Entry 8E9I (electron microscopy, 2.80 A resolution); this record covers chains G and F of the 15 polymer chains in the assembly.

Chain G:
Protein: NADH-quinone oxidoreductase subunit G
Organism: Mycolicibacterium smegmatis MC2 155
Notes: EC 7.1.1.-
UniProt: A0QU30 (A0QU30_MYCS2); residue numbers follow UniProt; this construct covers 1-794
Amino-acid sequence (794 residues; row label = number of the first residue in the row):
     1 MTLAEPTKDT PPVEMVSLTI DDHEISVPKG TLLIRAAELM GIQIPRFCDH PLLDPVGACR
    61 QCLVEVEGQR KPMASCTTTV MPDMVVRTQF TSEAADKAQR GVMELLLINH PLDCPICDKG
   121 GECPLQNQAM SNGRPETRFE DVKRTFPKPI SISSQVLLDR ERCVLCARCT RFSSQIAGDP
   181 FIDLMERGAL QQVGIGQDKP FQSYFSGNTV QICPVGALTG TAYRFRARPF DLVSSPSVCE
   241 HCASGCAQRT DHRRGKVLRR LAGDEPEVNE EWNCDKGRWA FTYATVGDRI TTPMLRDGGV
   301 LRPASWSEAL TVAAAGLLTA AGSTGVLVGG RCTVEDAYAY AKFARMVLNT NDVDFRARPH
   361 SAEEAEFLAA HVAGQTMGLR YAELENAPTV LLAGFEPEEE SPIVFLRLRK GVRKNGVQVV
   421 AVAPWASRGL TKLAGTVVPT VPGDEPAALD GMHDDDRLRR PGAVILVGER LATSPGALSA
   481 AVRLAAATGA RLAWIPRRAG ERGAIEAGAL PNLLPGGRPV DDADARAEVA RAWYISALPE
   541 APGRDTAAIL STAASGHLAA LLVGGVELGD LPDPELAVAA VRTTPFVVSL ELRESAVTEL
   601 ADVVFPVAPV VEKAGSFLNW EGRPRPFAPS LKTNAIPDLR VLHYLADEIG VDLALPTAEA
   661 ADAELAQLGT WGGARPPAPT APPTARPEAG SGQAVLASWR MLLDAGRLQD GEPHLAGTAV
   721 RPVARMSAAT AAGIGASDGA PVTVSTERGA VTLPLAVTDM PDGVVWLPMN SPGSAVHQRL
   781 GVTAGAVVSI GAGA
Not modelled in the structure: 1-12, 793-794
Ion coordination: 2Fe-2S cluster Fe: Cys48, Cys59, Cys62, Cys76; 4Fe-4S cluster Fe site 1: His110, Cys114, Cys117, Cys123; 4Fe-4S cluster Fe site 2: Cys163, Cys166, Cys169, Cys213; 4Fe-4S cluster Fe site 3: Cys239, Cys242, Cys246, Cys274
Ligand contacts:
  - 2Fe-2S cluster (FES): Arg46, Phe47, Cys48, Asp49, Gly57, Ala58, Cys59, Arg60, Gln61, Cys62, Ala74, Cys76
  - GTP (guanosine-5'-triphosphate): Lys276, Arg331, Tyr340, Arg497, Arg498, Gly564, Gly565, Val566, Glu567, Asp570, Leu590, Glu591, Leu592, Arg593, Val607, Ala608, Lys613, Arg700, Gly706, Arg707, Leu708
  - 4Fe-4S cluster (SF4), molecule 1: His110, Pro111, Asp113, Cys114, Cys117, Lys119, Gly120, Cys123, Leu125, Gln126, Arg162, Val215, Gly216
  - 4Fe-4S cluster (SF4), molecule 2: Leu158, Cys163, Val164, Leu165, Cys166, Ala167, Arg168, Cys169, Leu184, Val193, Ile212, Cys213, Pro214, Val215, Ala217, Leu218
  - 4Fe-4S cluster (SF4), molecule 3: Cys239, His241, Cys242, Ser244, Gly245, Cys246, Gln248, Asn273, Cys274, Lys276, Gly277, Pro402, Ile403

Chain F:
Protein: NADH-quinone oxidoreductase subunit F
Organism: Mycolicibacterium smegmatis MC2 155
Notes: EC 7.1.1.-
UniProt: A0QU31 (A0QU31_MYCS2); residues 1-443 here = UniProt positions 1-443
Amino-acid sequence (443 residues; row label = number of the first residue in the row):
     1 MTPLTPVLSR FWDEPEPWTL ETYRRHDGYQ GLQRALSMGP DDVIAFVKDS GLRGRGGAGF
    61 PTGTKWSFIP QERGDQPAGG PAAKPHYLVI NADESEPGTC KDIPLLLTTP HFLVEGAIIA
   121 AYAIRARHAF IYVRGEVLPV LRRLQAAVAE AYAAGYLGTD IMGSGFDLDL IVHAGAGAYI
   181 CGEETALLDS LEGRRGQPRL RPPFPAVAGL YACPTVVNNV ESIASVPPIM VNGVDWFRSM
   241 GSEKSPGFTL YSLSGHVTRP GQYEAPLGIT LRELLEYAGG VRAGHQLKFW TPGGSSTPLL
   301 TAEHLDVPLD YEGMASVGSM LGTKALQIFD ETTCVVRAVR RWTQFYAHES CGKCTPCREG
   361 TYWLAQIYAR LENGAGTEAD IDKLLDISDN IFGKSFCALG DGAASPIMSS IKHFRDEYVA
   421 HLDGGCPFDP HASTLMATEG AGV
Not modelled in the structure: 1, 437-443
Ion coordination: Zn2+: Cys334, Glu372, His421, Cys426; 4Fe-4S cluster Fe: Cys351, Cys354, Cys357, Cys397
Ligand contacts:
  - FMN (flavin mononucleotide): Gly54, Arg55, Gly56, Phe60, Lys65, Asn91, Asp93, Glu94, Ser95, Glu96, Tyr179, Ile180, Gly182, Glu183, Glu184, Val217, Asn218, Asn219, Ser222, Ala398, Leu399
  - 4Fe-4S cluster (SF4): Ile180, Pro198, Ser350, Cys351, Gly352, Lys353, Cys354, Cys357, Arg358, Ser395, Phe396, Cys397, Leu399, Gly400

How chain G and chain F interact:
Contacting residue pairs (61):
  Pro55(G) - Leu200(F)
  Val56(G) - Leu200(F)
  Val56(G) - Lys353(F)
  Val56(G) - Phe396(F)
  Gly57(G) - Phe396(F)
  Ala58(G) - Lys353(F)
  Ala58(G) - Cys354(F)
  Ala58(G) - Thr355(F)
  Cys59(G) - Thr355(F)  hydrogen bond (backbone-side chain)
  Cys59(G) - Pro356(F)
  Arg60(G) - Cys354(F)
  Arg60(G) - Pro356(F)
  Arg60(G) - Lys394(F)  hydrogen bond (side chain-backbone)
  Arg60(G) - Phe396(F)
  Leu63(G) - Lys394(F)
  Lys71(G) - Gly393(F)
  Pro72(G) - Lys394(F)
  Ala98(G) - Lys394(F)
  Gly101(G) - Asn390(F)
  Val102(G) - Thr355(F)
  Glu104(G) - Trp363(F)
  Glu104(G) - Asn390(F)
  Leu105(G) - Pro356(F)
  Leu105(G) - Glu359(F)
  Leu105(G) - Gly360(F)
  Leu105(G) - Trp363(F)  hydrophobic
  Leu106(G) - Thr355(F)
  Ile108(G) - Glu359(F)
  Ile108(G) - Trp363(F)  hydrophobic
  Asn109(G) - Tyr362(F)
  Arg138(G) - Trp363(F)
  Arg138(G) - Lys383(F)
  Arg138(G) - Asp386(F)
  Phe139(G) - Trp363(F)
  Phe139(G) - Gln366(F)
  Asp141(G) - Gln366(F)
  Val142(G) - Tyr362(F)  hydrogen bond (backbone-side chain)
  Val142(G) - Gln366(F)  hydrogen bond (backbone-side chain)
  Lys143(G) - Tyr362(F)
  Arg144(G) - Tyr362(F)  hydrogen bond (backbone-side chain)
  Val164(G) - Arg358(F)
  Leu165(G) - Arg358(F)
  Leu184(G) - Arg195(F)  hydrogen bond (backbone-side chain)
  Met185(G) - Arg195(F)
  Glu186(G) - Arg195(F)  hydrogen bond (backbone-side chain)
  Arg187(G) - Gly177(F)
  Arg187(G) - Ala178(F)
  Arg187(G) - His348(F)
  Arg187(G) - Glu349(F)  hydrogen bond (side chain-backbone)
  Arg187(G) - Ser350(F)
  Arg187(G) - Cys351(F)
  Gly188(G) - Ser350(F)  hydrogen bond (backbone-backbone)
  Gly188(G) - Cys351(F)
  Gly188(G) - Gly352(F)
  Gly188(G) - Arg358(F)
  Ala189(G) - Arg358(F)
  Ala189(G) - Tyr362(F)  hydrophobic
  Gln191(G) - Arg195(F)  hydrogen bond
  Gln191(G) - Gln197(F)  hydrogen bond
  Gln191(G) - Cys351(F)
  Gln191(G) - Gly352(F)  hydrogen bond (side chain-backbone)
Other interface residues (no listed pair), chain G (35 interface residues in all): Thr77, Lys97, Glu140
Other interface residues (no listed pair), chain F (32 interface residues in all): Tyr179, Ala347, Arg370, Ile387, Ile391, Ser395

In short:
35 residues of chain G and 32 residues of chain F are in contact, with 12 hydrogen bonds. Among the polar
pairs are Cys59(G)-Thr355(F), Arg60(G)-Lys394(F) and Val142(G)-Tyr362(F). Chain G binds 2Fe-2S cluster, GTP
and 3 copies of 4Fe-4S cluster.
Here chain G is NADH-quinone oxidoreductase subunit G and chain F is NADH-quinone oxidoreductase subunit F,
both from Mycolicibacterium smegmatis MC2 155. Entry 8E9I (Mycobacterial respiratory complex I, semi-inserted
quinone) was determined by electron microscopy, deposited together with 8E9G and 8E9H.
